PDB entry 9B1D | electron microscopy, 3.30 A resolution | chains I and J of the 12 polymer chains in the assembly

Chain I:
Molecule: RuvB-like protein 1
From: Saccharomyces cerevisiae W303
Notes: EC 3.6.4.12
Sequence (837 residues; numbered 1 to 837; the number before each row is that of its first residue):
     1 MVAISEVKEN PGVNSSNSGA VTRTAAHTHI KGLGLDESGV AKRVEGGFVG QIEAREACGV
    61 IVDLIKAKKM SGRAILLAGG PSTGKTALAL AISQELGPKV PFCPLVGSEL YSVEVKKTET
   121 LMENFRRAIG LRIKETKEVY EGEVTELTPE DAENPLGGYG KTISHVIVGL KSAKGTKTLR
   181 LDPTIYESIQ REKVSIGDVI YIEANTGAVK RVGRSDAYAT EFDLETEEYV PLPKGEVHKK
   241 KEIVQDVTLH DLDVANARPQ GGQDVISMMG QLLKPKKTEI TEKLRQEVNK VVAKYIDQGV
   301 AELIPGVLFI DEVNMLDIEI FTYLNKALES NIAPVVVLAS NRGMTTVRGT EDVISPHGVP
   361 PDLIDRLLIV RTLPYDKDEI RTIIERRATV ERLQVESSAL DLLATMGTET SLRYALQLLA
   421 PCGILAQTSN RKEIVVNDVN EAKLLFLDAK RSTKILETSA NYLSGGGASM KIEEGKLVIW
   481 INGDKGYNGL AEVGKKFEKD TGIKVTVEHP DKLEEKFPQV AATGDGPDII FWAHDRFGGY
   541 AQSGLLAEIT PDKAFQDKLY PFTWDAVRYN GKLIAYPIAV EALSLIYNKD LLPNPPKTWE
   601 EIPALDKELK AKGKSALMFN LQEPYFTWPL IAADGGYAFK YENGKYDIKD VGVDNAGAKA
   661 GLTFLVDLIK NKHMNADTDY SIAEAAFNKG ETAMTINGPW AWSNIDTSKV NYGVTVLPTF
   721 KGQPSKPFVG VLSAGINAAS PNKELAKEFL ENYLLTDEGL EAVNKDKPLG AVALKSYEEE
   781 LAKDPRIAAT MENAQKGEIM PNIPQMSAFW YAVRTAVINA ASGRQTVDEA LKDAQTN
Unresolved in the structure: 1-21, 458-837
Ion coordination: Mg2+: Thr-86 (together with ADP)
Small-molecule neighbours: ADP (adenosine-5'-diphosphate): Ala-26, His-27, His-29, Gly-47, Phe-48, Val-49, Gln-51, Gly-80, Pro-81, Ser-82, Thr-83, Gly-84, Lys-85, Thr-86, Ala-87, Tyr-375, Ile-383, Leu-412, Arg-413, Leu-416

Chain J:
Molecule: RuvB-like protein 2
From: Saccharomyces cerevisiae W303
Notes: EC 3.6.4.12
UniProt: Q12464 (RUVB2_YEAST); residue numbers follow UniProt; this construct covers 1-471
Sequence (471 residues; row label = number of the first residue in the row):
     1 MSIQTSDPNE TSDLKSLSLI AAHSHITGLG LDENLQPRPT SEGMVGQLQA RRAAGVILKM
    61 VQNGTIAGRA VLVAGPPSTG KTALAMGVSQ SLGKDVPFTA IAGSEIFSLE LSKTEALTQA
   121 FRKSIGIKIK EETELIEGEV VEIQIDRSIT GGHKQGKLTI KTTDMETIYE LGNKMIDGLT
   181 KEKVLAGDVI SIDKASGKIT KLGRSFARSR DYDAMGADTR FVQCPEGELQ KRKTVVHTVS
   241 LHEIDVINSR TQGFLALFTG DTGEIRSEVR DQINTKVAEW KEEGKAEIVP GVLFIDEVHM
   301 LDIECFSFIN RALEDEFAPI VMMATNRGVS KTRGTNYKSP HGLPLDLLDR SIIITTKSYN
   361 EQEIKTILSI RAQEEEVELS SDALDLLTKT GVETSLRYSS NLISVAQQIA MKRKNNTVEV
   421 EDVKRAYLLF LDSARSVKYV QENESQYIDD QGNVQISIAK SADPDAMDTT E
Unresolved in the structure: 1-15, 150-152, 206-221, 461-471
Ion coordination: Mg2+: Thr-82 (together with ADP)
Small-molecule neighbours: ADP (adenosine-5'-diphosphate): Ala-22, His-23, His-25, Ile-26, Gly-43, Met-44, Val-45, Gln-47, Pro-76, Pro-77, Ser-78, Thr-79, Gly-80, Lys-81, Thr-82, Ala-83, Tyr-359, Ile-367, Arg-371, Leu-396, Arg-397
Curated features (UniProtKB/Swiss-Prot):
  - binding site (ATP): Gly-75 to Thr-82
  - mutagenesis: Gly-75 (G75A: Lethal), Gly-80 (G80A: Growth defect at 37 degrees Celsius), Lys-81 (K81A: Defect in snoRNA accumulation. Growth defect at 37 degrees Celsius; K81E: Lethal; K81R: Growth defect at 37 degrees Celsius), Asp-296 (D296N: Lethal), Glu-297 (E297G: Lethal)

Chain I / chain J interface:
Pairs across the interface (113):
  Arg-23(I) / Gly-64(J)  hydrogen bond (side chain-backbone)
  Arg-23(I) / Thr-65(J)
  Arg-23(I) / Ile-66(J)  hydrogen bond (side chain-backbone)
  Arg-23(I) / Ala-67(J)
  Arg-23(I) / Pro-290(J)
  Arg-23(I) / Glu-316(J)
  Arg-23(I) / Phe-317(J)
  Arg-23(I) / Ala-318(J)
  Thr-24(I) / Thr-65(J)  hydrogen bond (backbone-backbone)
  Thr-24(I) / Ala-67(J)
  Ala-25(I) / Glu-314(J)
  Ala-26(I) / Glu-314(J)
  His-27(I) / Glu-314(J)  salt bridge
  Thr-86(I) / Arg-311(J)
  Thr-86(I) / Glu-314(J)
  Pro-104(I) / Arg-311(J)
  Leu-105(I) / Arg-311(J)
  Val-106(I) / Phe-308(J)  hydrophobic
  Val-106(I) / Arg-311(J)
  Ser-108(I) / Thr-114(J)
  Ser-108(I) / Glu-304(J)  hydrogen bond (side chain-backbone)
  Ser-108(I) / Phe-308(J)
  Glu-109(I) / Thr-114(J)
  Glu-109(I) / Phe-308(J)
  Tyr-111(I) / Ser-112(J)  hydrogen bond (backbone-side chain)
  Tyr-111(I) / Glu-304(J)
  Ser-112(I) / Glu-264(J)  hydrogen bond
  Val-113(I) / Glu-110(J)
  Val-113(I) / Leu-111(J)
  Val-113(I) / Ser-112(J)
  Val-113(I) / Glu-264(J)  hydrogen bond (backbone-side chain)
  Glu-114(I) / Gly-263(J)
  Glu-114(I) / Glu-264(J)  hydrogen bond (side chain-backbone)
  Arg-127(I) / Ser-267(J)  hydrogen bond
  Arg-127(I) / Glu-268(J)  salt bridge
  Phe-222(I) / Glu-170(J)
  Phe-222(I) / Leu-171(J)
  Asp-223(I) / Ile-168(J)
  Asp-223(I) / Tyr-169(J)
  Asp-223(I) / Glu-170(J)  hydrogen bond (side chain-backbone)
  Asp-223(I) / Lys-194(J)  hydrogen bond (backbone-side chain)
  Leu-224(I) / Ile-136(J)  hydrophobic
  Leu-224(I) / Leu-158(J)  hydrophobic
  Leu-224(I) / Tyr-169(J)  hydrophobic
  Leu-224(I) / Glu-170(J)
  Leu-224(I) / Leu-171(J)
  Leu-224(I) / Gly-172(J)
  Leu-224(I) / Met-175(J)
  Glu-225(I) / Gly-172(J)  hydrogen bond (side chain-backbone)
  Glu-225(I) / Asn-173(J)
  Glu-225(I) / Lys-174(J)  salt bridge
  Glu-225(I) / Met-175(J)  hydrogen bond (side chain-backbone)
  Glu-225(I) / Lys-194(J)
  Thr-226(I) / Lys-174(J)
  Thr-226(I) / Met-175(J)
  Thr-226(I) / Lys-194(J)
  Thr-226(I) / Ala-195(J)
  Thr-226(I) / Ser-196(J)
  Thr-226(I) / Gly-197(J)
  Glu-227(I) / Lys-174(J)  salt bridge
  His-250(I) / Glu-268(J)
  Arg-258(I) / Arg-266(J)
  Gln-271(I) / Thr-251(J)
  Leu-272(I) / Arg-250(J)
  Leu-272(I) / Gln-252(J)
  Leu-273(I) / Arg-250(J)
  Lys-274(I) / Glu-110(J)  salt bridge
  Lys-274(I) / Arg-250(J)
  Pro-275(I) / Arg-250(J)
  Lys-277(I) / Glu-264(J)  salt bridge
  Phe-309(I) / Arg-311(J)
  Asp-311(I) / Arg-311(J)  salt bridge
  Met-315(I) / Ile-303(J)  hydrophobic
  Met-315(I) / Ser-307(J)
  Asn-341(I) / Asp-346(J)  hydrogen bond
  Arg-348(I) / Glu-304(J)  salt bridge
  Glu-391(I) / Ile-66(J)
  Ser-411(I) / Asp-349(J)  hydrogen bond
  Arg-413(I) / Asp-349(J)  salt bridge
  Arg-413(I) / Arg-350(J)
  Leu-416(I) / Arg-69(J)
  Gln-417(I) / Arg-69(J)  hydrogen bond (backbone-side chain)
  Gln-417(I) / Asp-349(J)
  Gln-417(I) / Arg-350(J)  hydrogen bond (side chain-backbone)
  Gln-417(I) / Ser-351(J)
  Ala-420(I) / Met-60(J)  hydrophobic
  Ala-420(I) / Arg-69(J)
  Pro-421(I) / Val-56(J)  hydrophobic
  Ile-424(I) / Lys-59(J)
  Ile-424(I) / Met-60(J)  hydrophobic
  Ile-424(I) / Asn-63(J)
  Leu-425(I) / Val-56(J)  hydrophobic
  Thr-428(I) / Asn-34(J)
  Thr-428(I) / Leu-35(J)
  Glu-441(I) / Arg-52(J)  salt bridge
  Leu-444(I) / Gln-49(J)
  Leu-445(I) / Gln-49(J)
  Leu-445(I) / Arg-52(J)
  Phe-446(I) / Ala-53(J)  hydrophobic
  Phe-446(I) / Val-56(J)  hydrophobic
  Phe-446(I) / Ile-57(J)  hydrophobic
  Phe-446(I) / Ile-352(J)  hydrophobic
  Phe-446(I) / Ile-353(J)
  Phe-446(I) / Ile-354(J)  hydrophobic
  Leu-447(I) / Ile-353(J)  hydrogen bond (backbone-backbone)
  Leu-447(I) / Thr-355(J)
  Asp-448(I) / Ile-353(J)
  Ser-452(I) / His-341(J)  hydrogen bond
  Ser-452(I) / Ile-353(J)
  Thr-453(I) / Pro-340(J)
  Ile-455(I) / Lys-357(J)
  Leu-456(I) / Gly-328(J)
  Leu-456(I) / His-341(J)
Interface residues without a listed pair, chain I (65 interface residues in all): Thr-22, Pro-81, Ser-82, Leu-90, Asp-251, Glu-312, Arg-387, Tyr-414, Gln-427, Ala-449
Interface residues without a listed pair, chain J (73 interface residues in all): Ile-125, Ile-192, Asp-193, Ser-249, Asp-261, Ile-288, Asn-310, Asp-315, Arg-327, Leu-348

In short:
65 residues of chain I and 73 residues of chain J are in contact; the contacts include 19 hydrogen bonds and
10 salt bridges. Polar contacts include His-27(I)/Glu-314(J), Arg-127(I)/Glu-268(J) and Glu-225(I)/Lys-174(J).
Ligands of chain I: ADP. Chain J binds ADP.
Chain I is RuvB-like protein 1 and chain J is RuvB-like protein 2, both from Saccharomyces cerevisiae W303;
the structure, Cryo-EM structure of native SWR1 bound to DNA (composite structure), was determined by electron
microscopy together with 9B1E from the same study.
